Entry 1ZD4 (X-ray diffraction, 2.70 A resolution); this record covers chain A.

== Chain A ==
Protein: epoxide hydrolase 2, cytoplasmic
Organism: Homo sapiens
Notes: EC 3.3.2.3
UniProtKB: P34913 (HYES_HUMAN); the construct lacks a stretch of the UniProt sequence and is renumbered around it, so the offset changes along the chain: 1-222 = UniProt 1-222; 223-413 = UniProt 225-415; 415-554 = UniProt 416-555
Chain sequence (555 residues; row label = number of the first residue in the row; note: 1 number in that range is skipped by the numbering (no residue carries it; nothing is unmodelled there); a row labelled like 222A-222B holds insertion residues (222A, then the next letters in order)):
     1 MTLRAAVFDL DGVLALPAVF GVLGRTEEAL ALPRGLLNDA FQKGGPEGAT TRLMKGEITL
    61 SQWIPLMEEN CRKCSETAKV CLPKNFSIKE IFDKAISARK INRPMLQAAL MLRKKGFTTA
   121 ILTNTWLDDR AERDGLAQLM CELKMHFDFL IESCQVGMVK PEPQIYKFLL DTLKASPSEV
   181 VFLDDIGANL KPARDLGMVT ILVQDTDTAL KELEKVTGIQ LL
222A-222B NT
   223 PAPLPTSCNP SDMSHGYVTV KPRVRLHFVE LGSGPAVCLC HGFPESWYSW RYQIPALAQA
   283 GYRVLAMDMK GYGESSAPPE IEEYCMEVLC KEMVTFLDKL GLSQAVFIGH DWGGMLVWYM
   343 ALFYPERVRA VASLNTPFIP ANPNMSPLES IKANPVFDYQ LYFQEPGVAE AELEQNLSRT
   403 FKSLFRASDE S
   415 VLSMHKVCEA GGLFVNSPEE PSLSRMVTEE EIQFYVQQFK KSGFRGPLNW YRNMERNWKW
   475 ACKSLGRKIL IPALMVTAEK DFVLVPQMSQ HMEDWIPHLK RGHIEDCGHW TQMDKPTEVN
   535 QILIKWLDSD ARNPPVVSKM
Not modelled in the structure: 1, 548-554
Metal / ion sites: Mg2+: Asp9, Asp11, Asp185 (together with phosphate ion)
Small-molecule neighbours: 4-(3-cyclohexyluriedo)-hexanoic acid (NC6; 6-{[(cyclohexylamino)carbonyl]amino}hexanoic acid): Phe265, Asp333, Trp334, Met337, Phe379, Tyr381, Gln382, Ser413, Leu416, Met418, Tyr465, Val497, Leu498, His523, Trp524
UniProt features mapped onto this chain:
  - motif: Ser552 to Met554 (Microbody targeting signal)
  - active site: Asp333 (Nucleophile), Tyr465 (Proton donor), His523 (Proton acceptor)
  - binding site (Mg(2+)): Asp9, Asp11, Asp185
  - binding site (phosphate): Thr123, Asn124
  - binding site (substrate): Tyr381
  - modified residue: Lys43 (N6-acetyllysine), Lys55 (N6-succinyllysine), Lys191 (N6-acetyllysine), Lys215 (N6-acetyllysine), Ser368 (Phosphoserine), Lys420 (N6-succinyllysine), Lys454 (N6-succinyllysine), Lys553 (N6-succinyllysine)
  - lipidation: Cys521 (S-(15-deoxy-Delta12,14-prostaglandin J2-9-yl)cysteine)
From the paper describing this entry:
  - binding site for 4-(3-cyclohexyluriedo)-hexanoic acid: Asp333, Trp334, Tyr381, Tyr465
  - specificity-determining residues: Met337
  - catalytic residues: His523 (citing earlier work)

== Overview ==
Bound to chain A: 4-(3-cyclohexyluriedo)-hexanoic acid. Asp9, Asp11 and Asp185 coordinate Mg2+. From UniProt:
3 active-site residues, 3 Mg2+-binding residues, phosphate-binding residues Thr123 and Asn124 and
substrate-binding residue Tyr381. The paper reports the catalytic residue His523; a binding site for
4-(3-cyclohexyluriedo)-hexanoic acid at Asp333, Trp334 and Tyr381 among others.
Chain A is epoxide hydrolase 2, cytoplasmic (Homo sapiens); the structure, Human soluble epoxide hydrolase
4-(3-cyclohexyluriedo)-hexanoic acid complex, was determined by X-ray diffraction together with 1ZD2, 1ZD3 and
1ZD5 from the same study.
